3IKO - chains B and C of the 3 polymer chains in the assembly; structure by X-ray diffraction, 3.20 A resolution.

== Chain B ==
Molecule: Nucleoporin NUP145C
From: Saccharomyces cerevisiae
Notes: EC 3.4.21.-
UniProt: P49687 (NU145_YEAST); residues 125-552 here correspond to UniProt positions 731-1158 (UniProt number = residue number + 606)
Amino-acid sequence (442 residues; row label = number of the first residue in the row):
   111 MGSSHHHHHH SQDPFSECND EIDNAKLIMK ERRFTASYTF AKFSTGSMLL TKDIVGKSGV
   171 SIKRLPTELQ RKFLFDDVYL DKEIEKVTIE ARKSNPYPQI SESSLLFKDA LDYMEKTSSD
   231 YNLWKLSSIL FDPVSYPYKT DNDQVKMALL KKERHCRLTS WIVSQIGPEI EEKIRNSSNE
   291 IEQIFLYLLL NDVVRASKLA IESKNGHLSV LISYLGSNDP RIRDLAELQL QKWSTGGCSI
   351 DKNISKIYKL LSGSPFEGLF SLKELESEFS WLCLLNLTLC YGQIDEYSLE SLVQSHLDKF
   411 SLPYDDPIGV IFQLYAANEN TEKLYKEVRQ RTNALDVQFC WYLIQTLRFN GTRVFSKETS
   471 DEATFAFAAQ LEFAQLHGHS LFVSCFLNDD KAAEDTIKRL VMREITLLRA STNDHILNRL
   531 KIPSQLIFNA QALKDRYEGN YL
Not modelled in the structure: 111-118
Sequence notes: expression tag (111-124)
Curated features (UniProtKB/Swiss-Prot):
  - modified residue: Thr145 (Phosphothreonine)

== Chain C ==
Molecule: Nucleoporin NUP84
From: Saccharomyces cerevisiae
UniProt: P52891 (NUP84_YEAST); residue numbers follow UniProt; this construct covers 1-460
Amino-acid sequence (460 residues; each row starts with the number of its first residue):
     1 MELSPTYQTE RFTKFSDTLK EFKIEQNNEQ NPIDPFNIIR EFRSAAGQLA LDLANSGDES
    61 NVISSKDWEL EARFWHLVEL LLVFRNADLD LDEMELHPYN SRGLFEKKLM QDNKQLYQIW
   121 IVMVWLKENT YVMERPKNVP TSKWLNSITS GGLKSCDLDF PLRENTNVLD VKDKEEDHIF
   181 FKYIYELILA GAIDEALEEA KLSDNISICM ILCGIQEYLN PVIDTQIANE FNTQQGIKKH
   241 SLWRRTVYSL SQQAGLDPYE RAIYSYLSGA IPNQEVLQYS DWESDLHIHL NQILQTEIEN
   301 YLLENNQVGT DELILPLPSH ALTVQEVLNR VASRHPSESE HPIRVLMASV ILDSLPSVIH
   361 SSVEMLLDVV KGTEASNDII DKPYLLRIVT HLAICLDIIN PGSVEEVDKS KLITTYISLL
   421 KLQGLYENIP IYATFLNESD CLEACSFILS SLEDPQVRKK
Not modelled in the structure: 1-6, 27-33, 368-377, 443-460

== Interface between chain B and chain C ==
Pairs across the interface (81):
  Tyr246(B) - Tyr99(C)
  Thr250(B) - Tyr99(C)
  Asp251(B) - His97(C)  salt bridge
  Asp251(B) - Tyr99(C)  hydrogen bond (backbone-side chain)
  Val255(B) - Tyr99(C)  hydrophobic
  Val255(B) - Val222(C)
  Ala258(B) - Val222(C)  hydrophobic
  Ala258(B) - Ile223(C)  hydrophobic
  Leu259(B) - Tyr99(C)  hydrophobic
  Leu259(B) - Ile223(C)  hydrophobic
  Lys262(B) - Tyr218(C)
  Lys262(B) - Lys238(C)
  Val304(B) - Leu242(C)  hydrophobic
  Val304(B) - Asp311(C)
  Val304(B) - Ile314(C)  hydrophobic
  Ser307(B) - Leu242(C)
  Lys308(B) - Ile314(C)
  Ile311(B) - Ser249(C)
  Lys314(B) - Leu162(C)
  Lys314(B) - Arg163(C)
  Lys314(B) - Gln253(C)
  Lys314(B) - Ala254(C)  hydrogen bond (side chain-backbone)
  Asn315(B) - Asp159(C)
  Asn315(B) - Arg163(C)  hydrogen bond
  Gly316(B) - Asp159(C)  hydrogen bond (backbone-side chain)
  Gly316(B) - Leu250(C)
  His317(B) - Leu158(C)  hydrogen bond (side chain-backbone)
  His317(B) - Asp159(C)  salt bridge
  His317(B) - Leu162(C)
  His317(B) - Leu250(C)
  His317(B) - Glu260(C)  salt bridge
  His317(B) - Tyr264(C)
  Leu318(B) - Asp159(C)  hydrogen bond (backbone-side chain)
  Ser319(B) - Thr246(C)
  Val320(B) - Ile211(C)  hydrophobic
  Val320(B) - Trp243(C)
  Val320(B) - Thr246(C)
  Val320(B) - Val247(C)  hydrophobic
  Val320(B) - Leu250(C)  hydrophobic
  Leu321(B) - Met210(C)  hydrophobic
  Ser323(B) - Lys239(C)
  Ser323(B) - Trp243(C)
  Tyr324(B) - Met210(C)  hydrogen bond (side chain-backbone)
  Tyr324(B) - Ile211(C)  hydrogen bond (side chain-backbone)
  Tyr324(B) - Gly214(C)  hydrogen bond (side chain-backbone)
  Tyr324(B) - Ile237(C)  hydrophobic
  Tyr324(B) - Trp243(C)  hydrogen bond
  Gly326(B) - Lys238(C)  hydrogen bond (backbone-side chain)
  Ser327(B) - Gly236(C)
  Ser327(B) - Ile237(C)
  Ser327(B) - Lys238(C)  hydrogen bond (side chain-backbone)
  Ser327(B) - Lys239(C)
  Asn328(B) - Gln234(C)  hydrogen bond (backbone-side chain)
  Asp329(B) - Gln235(C)
  Asp329(B) - Gly236(C)  hydrogen bond (side chain-backbone)
  Pro330(B) - Gln234(C)
  Arg331(B) - Cys213(C)  hydrogen bond (side chain-backbone)
  Arg331(B) - Gln216(C)  hydrogen bond
  Arg331(B) - Gln235(C)
  Arg331(B) - Gly236(C)
  Ile332(B) - Met210(C)
  Ile332(B) - Cys213(C)  hydrophobic
  Leu335(B) - Ile206(C)
  Leu335(B) - Met210(C)  hydrophobic
  Gln339(B) - Ile206(C)
  Gln339(B) - Ser207(C)
  Lys342(B) - Asp204(C)  salt bridge
  Lys342(B) - Ile206(C)
  Ser349(B) - Lys154(C)
  Ser349(B) - Ser155(C)
  Ser349(B) - Cys156(C)  hydrogen bond (backbone-side chain)
  Ile350(B) - Ser155(C)
  Asp351(B) - Ser155(C)  hydrogen bond (backbone-side chain)
  Ile354(B) - Asp157(C)
  Ile354(B) - Arg163(C)
  Tyr358(B) - Ser207(C)  hydrogen bond
  Tyr358(B) - Met210(C)  hydrophobic
  Asp395(B) - Tyr218(C)
  Asp395(B) - Asn220(C)
  Asp395(B) - Gln234(C)  hydrogen bond
  Glu396(B) - Gln234(C)  hydrogen bond
Other interface residues (no listed pair), chain B (48 interface residues in all): Lys249, Ile291, Val303, Ser313, Leu325, Arg333, Ala336, Leu338, Trp343, Cys348
Other interface residues (no listed pair), chain C (47 interface residues in all): Ile148, Leu153, Cys209, Thr225, Gln226, Thr233, Leu256
The authors on this interface:
  - hot spots on chain B (mutagenesis) - V320E/S323E/Y324A: abolished binding to Nucleoporin NUP84 (chain C) (citing earlier work)
  - interface residues, chain C: Ile206(C), Met210(C)
  - hot spots on chain C (mutagenesis) - I206D/M210D: abolished binding to Nucleoporin NUP145C (chain B) (citing earlier work)

== Summary ==
Chain B and chain C form an interface of 48 and 47 residues respectively, with 21 hydrogen bonds and 4 salt
bridges. Among the polar pairs are Asp251(B)-His97(C), His317(B)-Asp159(C) and His317(B)-Glu260(C). The paper
reports that V320E/S323E/Y324A of chain B abolish binding to Nucleoporin NUP84 (chain C); interface residues
Ile206(C) and Met210(C).
Chain B is Nucleoporin NUP145C and chain C is Nucleoporin NUP84, both from Saccharomyces cerevisiae; the
structure, Crystal structure of the heterotrimeric Sec13-Nup145C-Nup84 nucleoporin complex, was determined by
X-ray diffraction.
